PDB entry 7PEV | electron microscopy, 6.00 A resolution (low resolution: residue-level contacts below are approximate; hydrogen-bond / salt-bridge calls are withheld) | chains C and J of the 18 polymer chains in the assembly

Chain C:
Molecule: Histone H2A type 1-B/E
From: Homo sapiens
UniProtKB: P04908 (H2A1B_HUMAN); residues 0-129 here correspond to UniProt positions 1-130 (UniProt number = residue number + 1)
Amino-acid sequence (147 residues; row label = number of the first residue in the row; numbers below 1 keep their minus sign (His-17 is residue -17)):
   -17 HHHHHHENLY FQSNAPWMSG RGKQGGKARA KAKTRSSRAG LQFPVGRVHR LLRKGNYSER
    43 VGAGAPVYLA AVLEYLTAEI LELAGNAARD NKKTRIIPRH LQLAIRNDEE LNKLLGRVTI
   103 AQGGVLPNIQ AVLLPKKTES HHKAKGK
Disordered / not traced: -17 to 9, 119-129
Construct notes: expression tag (-17 to -1)
Swiss-Prot annotation at these positions:
  - modified residue: Ser1 (N-acetylserine), Arg3 (Citrulline), Lys5 (N6-(2-hydroxyisobutyryl)lysine), Lys9 (N6-(2-hydroxyisobutyryl)lysine), Lys13 (N6-(beta-hydroxybutyryl)lysine), Lys36 (N6-(2-hydroxyisobutyryl)lysine), Lys74 (N6-(2-hydroxyisobutyryl)lysine), Lys75 (N6-(2-hydroxyisobutyryl)lysine), Lys95 (N6-(2-hydroxyisobutyryl)lysine), Gln104 (N5-methylglutamine), Lys118 (N6-(2-hydroxyisobutyryl)lysine), Lys119 (N6-crotonyllysine), Thr120 (Phosphothreonine), Lys125 (N6-crotonyllysine)
  - cross-link (Glycyl lysine isopeptide (Lys-Gly)): Lys13 (interchain with G-Cter in ubiquitin), Lys15 (interchain with G-Cter in ubiquitin), Lys119 (interchain with G-Cter in ubiquitin)

Chain J:
Molecule: 702-nt DNA strand
From: synthetic construct
Sequence (702 nucleotides; each row starts with the number of its first residue):
     1 ATCGGCACTG GAACAGGATG TATATATGTG ACACGTGCCT GGAGACTAGG GAGTAATCCC
    61 CTTGGCGGTT AAAACGCGGG GGACAGCGCG TACGTGCGTT TAAGCGGTGC TAGAGCTGTC
   121 TACGACCAAT TGAGCGGCCT CGGCACCGGG ATTCTCCAGG GGATCCGGAT GCTCGGGTCC
   181 GGCACTGGAA CAGGATGTAT ATATGTGACA CGTGCCTGGA GACTAGGGAG TAATCCCCTT
   241 GGCGGTTAAA ACGCGGGGGA CAGCGCGTAC GTGCGTTTAA GCGGTGCTAG AGCTGTCTAC
   301 GACCAATTGA GCGGCCTCGG CACCGGGATT CTCCAGGGGA TCCGGATGCT CGGGTCCGGC
   361 ACTGGAACAG GATGTATATA TGTGACACGT GCCTGGAGAC TAGGGAGTAA TCCCCTTGGC
   421 GGTTAAAACG CGGGGGACAG CGCGTACGTG CGTTTAAGCG GTGCTAGAGC TGTCTACGAC
   481 CAATTGAGCG GCCTCGGCAC CGGGATTCTC CAGGGGATCC GGATGCTCGG GTCCGGCACT
   541 GGAACAGGAT GTATATATGT GACACGTGCC TGGAGACTAG GGAGTAATCC CCTTGGCGGT
   601 TAAAACGCGG GGGACAGCGC GTACGTGCGT TTAAGCGGTG CTAGAGCTGT CTACGACCAA
   661 TTGAGCGGCC TCGGCACCGG GATTCTCCAG GGGATCCGGG AT
Disordered / not traced: 1-180, 352-524, 701-702

How chain C and chain J interact:
Residue-residue contacts (20):
  Arg11(C) - DT661(J)
  Arg11(C) - DT662(J)
  Lys13(C) - DG663(J)
  Arg29(C) - DG665(J)
  Arg29(C) - DC666(J)
  His31(C) - DA656(J)
  Glu41(C) - DA656(J)
  Arg42(C) - DC654(J)
  Arg42(C) - DG655(J)
  Arg42(C) - DA656(J)
  Val43(C) - DG655(J)
  Val43(C) - DA656(J)
  Gly44(C) - DG655(J)
  Ala45(C) - DG655(J)
  Lys75(C) - DC675(J)
  Lys75(C) - DA676(J)
  Thr76(C) - DG674(J)
  Thr76(C) - DC675(J)
  Arg77(C) - DG674(J)
  Arg77(C) - DC675(J)
Other interface residues (no listed pair), chain C (14 interface residues in all): Ala14, Thr16
Other interface residues (no listed pair), chain J (12 interface residues in all): DA664

In short:
14 residues of chain C face 12 of chain J across their interface.
Here chain C is Histone H2A type 1-B/E (Homo sapiens) and chain J is a 702-nt DNA strand (synthetic
construct). Entry 7PEV (Nucleosome stack of the 4x177 nucleosome array containing H1) was determined by
electron microscopy together with 7PET, 7PEU, 7PEW, 7PEX, 7PEY, 7PEZ and 16 further entries from the same
study.
